Entry 6KLS (electron microscopy, 3.30 A resolution); this record covers chains A and C of the 6 polymer chains in the assembly.

[Chain A]
Name: Rieske-I iron sulfur protein
Organism: Aquifex aeolicus (strain VF5)
Reference sequence: O66460 (O66460_AQUAE); residues 1-181 here = UniProt positions 1-181
Amino-acid sequence (181 residues; each row starts with the number of its first residue):
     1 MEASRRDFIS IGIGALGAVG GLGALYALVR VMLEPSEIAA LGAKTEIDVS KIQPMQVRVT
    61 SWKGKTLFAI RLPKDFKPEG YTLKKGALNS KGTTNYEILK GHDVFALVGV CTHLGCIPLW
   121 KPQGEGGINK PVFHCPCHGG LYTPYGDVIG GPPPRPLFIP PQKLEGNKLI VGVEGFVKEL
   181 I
Not modelled in the structure: 1-7, 76-95, 122-130, 171-181
Cystine bridges: C116-C137
Metal / ion sites: 2Fe-2S cluster Fe: C111, H113, C135, H138
Ligand contacts:
  - DLX (2-[(2E,6E,10Z,14Z,18Z,23R)-3,7,11,15,19,23,27-heptamethyloctacosa-2,6,10,14,18-pentaenyl]naphthalene-1,4-dione): G17, G21, G23, A24, L25, Y26, A27, L28, R30
  - 2Fe-2S cluster (FES): C111, H113, L114, G115, C116, C135, C137, H138, G139, G140, P152
What the authors report for this chain:
  - 2Fe-2S cluster coordination: C111, H113, C135, H138
  - binding site for 2Fe-2S cluster: C111, H113, C116, C135, C137, H138
  - binding site for DLX: Y26, R30

[Chain C]
Name: Cytochrome c
Organism: Aquifex aeolicus (strain VF5)
Reference sequence: O66458 (O66458_AQUAE); residue numbers follow UniProt; this construct covers 1-240
Amino-acid sequence (240 residues; row label = number of the first residue in the row):
     1 MNTWGLIKTI FFAGSTLVFF FLLWFYNPFK HVEHYEVDEE VKAIIDNPWK KTESGKTIAE
    61 EGRELFIASC SSCHSLRYDG IYIMSVAANP KWKNIEKTSG RPVYRFGTLY KDRFFVPKDV
   121 YEAFAHDDIQ GLKASLGQVP PDLSSMYLAR GEGYLYQFIL NPQKVLPGTT MPQLFNPQFD
   181 PQAKEKVAKI VAYMKSVNTP PPKESAKRTV MGVIVIAYFI VMGLLLWKYR ENLLKRLGYH
Not modelled in the structure: 1-2, 239-240
Metal / ion sites: heme c Fe near H74 (its only coordinating residue here)
Ligand contacts:
  - DLX (2-[(2E,6E,10Z,14Z,18Z,23R)-3,7,11,15,19,23,27-heptamethyloctacosa-2,6,10,14,18-pentaenyl]naphthalene-1,4-dione): E204, K207, R208, M211, V215, Y218, F219
  - heme c (HEC): F66, S69, C70, C73, H74, L136, Q138, P140, L143, M146, R150, Y154, L155, F158, I159, L166, T169, T170, M171, P172, L174, I190, M194
What the authors report for this chain:
  - binding site for heme c: C70, C73, L136, F158, I159, M171
  - heme c coordination: H74
  - binding site for DLX: E204, K207, M211
  - binding site for phosphatidylglycerol: L17, F19, F20

[How chain A and chain C interact]
Residue-residue contacts (18):
  I9(A) - L225(C)
  I9(A) - Y229(C)  hydrophobic
  S10(A) - Y229(C)
  I13(A) - M222(C)
  I13(A) - L225(C)  hydrophobic
  I13(A) - L226(C)  hydrophobic
  I13(A) - Y229(C)  hydrophobic
  L16(A) - Y218(C)  hydrogen bond (backbone-side chain)
  L16(A) - M222(C)  hydrophobic
  G17(A) - Y218(C)
  G20(A) - Y218(C)  hydrogen bond (backbone-side chain)
  E37(A) - Y104(C)
  E37(A) - G107(C)
  E37(A) - L109(C)
  I38(A) - Y104(C)  hydrophobic
  I38(A) - L109(C)  hydrophobic
  L41(A) - K111(C)
  K65(A) - K97(C)
Interface residues without a listed pair, chain A (11 interface residues in all): G12
Interface residues without a listed pair, chain C (12 interface residues in all): P102, V221

[In short]
11 residues of chain A face 12 of chain C across their interface; the contacts include 2 hydrogen bonds. Polar
pairs include L16(A)-Y218(C) and G20(A)-Y218(C). From the paper: a binding site for 2Fe-2S cluster at C111(A),
H113(A) and C116(A) among others; a binding site for heme c at C70(C), C73(C) and L136(C) among others.
Chain A is Rieske-I iron sulfur protein and chain C is Cytochrome c, both from Aquifex aeolicus (strain VF5);
the structure, Hyperthermophilic respiratory Complex III, was determined by electron microscopy, deposited
together with 6KLV.
